3NW8 - chain B; structure by X-ray diffraction, 2.76 A resolution.

== Chain B ==
Protein: Envelope glycoprotein B
Source organism: Human herpesvirus 1
Notes: fragment: Ectodomain to 730)
UniProt: P06437 (GB_HHV1K); residue numbers follow UniProt; this construct covers 30-730
Chain sequence (703 residues; row label = number of the first residue in the row):
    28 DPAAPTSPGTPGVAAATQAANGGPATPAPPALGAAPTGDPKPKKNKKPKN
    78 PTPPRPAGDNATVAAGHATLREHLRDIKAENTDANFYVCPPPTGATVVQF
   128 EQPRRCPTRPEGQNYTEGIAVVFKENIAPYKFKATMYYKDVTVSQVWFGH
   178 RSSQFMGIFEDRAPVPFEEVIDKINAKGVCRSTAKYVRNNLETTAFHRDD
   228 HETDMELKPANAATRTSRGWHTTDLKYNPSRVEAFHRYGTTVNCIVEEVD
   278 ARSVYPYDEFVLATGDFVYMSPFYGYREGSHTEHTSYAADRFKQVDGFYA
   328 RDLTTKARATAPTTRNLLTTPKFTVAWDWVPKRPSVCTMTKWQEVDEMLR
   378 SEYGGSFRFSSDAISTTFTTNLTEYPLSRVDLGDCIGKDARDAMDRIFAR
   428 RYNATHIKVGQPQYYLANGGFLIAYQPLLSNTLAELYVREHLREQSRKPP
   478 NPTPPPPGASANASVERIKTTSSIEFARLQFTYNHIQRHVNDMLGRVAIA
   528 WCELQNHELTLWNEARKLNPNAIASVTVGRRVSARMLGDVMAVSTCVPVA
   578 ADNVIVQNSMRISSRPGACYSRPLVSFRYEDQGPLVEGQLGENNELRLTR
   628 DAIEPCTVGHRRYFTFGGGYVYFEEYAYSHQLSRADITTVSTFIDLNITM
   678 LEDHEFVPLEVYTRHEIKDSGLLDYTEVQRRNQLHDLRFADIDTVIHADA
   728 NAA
Not modelled in the structure: 28-102, 476-491, 725-730
Disulfides: C116-C573, C133-C529, C207-C271, C364-C412, C596-C633
Covalently attached groups: N-acetylglucosamine (NAG) linked to N141, N398, N674
Sequence notes: expression tag (28-29); engineered mutation S179 (Tyr in P06437)
Ligand contacts:
  - meso-erythritol (MRY), molecule 1: N153, A155, P156, Y157, Y284, S362, V363, C364
  - meso-erythritol (MRY), molecule 2: M163, Y165, R189, T291, D293, N709, H712
Curated features (UniProtKB/Swiss-Prot):
  - region: R258 to Y265 (Involved in fusion and/or binding to host membrane)
  - glycosylation (N-linked (GlcNAc...) asparagine): N87, N141, N398, N430, N489, N674
  - mutagenesis: W174 (W174R: 90% loss of fusion with host cell), H263 (H263A: 50% loss of fusion with host cell), R264 (R264A: 70% loss of fusion with host cell)

== Overview ==
Ligands of chain B: meso-erythritol. N-acetylglucosamine is covalently linked to N141, N398 and N674. UniProt
lists 3 mutagenesis sites.
Chain B is Envelope glycoprotein B (Human herpesvirus 1); the structure, Glycoprotein B from Herpes simplex
virus type 1, Y179S mutant, high-pH, was determined by X-ray diffraction, deposited together with 3NWA and
3NWF.
